PDB entry 6DZP | electron microscopy, 3.42 A resolution | chains A and M of the 34 polymer chains in the assembly

Chain A:
Molecule: 23S rRNA
Organism: Mycobacterium smegmatis str. MC2 155
Sequence (3119 nucleotides; numbered 2 to 3120; the number before each row is that of its first residue):
     2 AAGUGUUUAA GGGCGCAUGG UGGAUGCCUU GGCACUGGGA GCCGAUGAAG GACGUAGGAG
    62 GCUGCGAUAA GCCUCGGGGA GCUGUCAACC GAGCGUUGAU CCGAGGAUGU CCGAAUGGGG
   122 AAACCCGGCA CGAGUGAUGU CGUGUCACCA GGCGCUGAAU AUAUAGGCGU CUGGGGGGAA
   182 CGCGGGGAAG UGAAACAUCU CAGUACCCGU AGGAAGAGAA AACAAAAUGU GAUUCCGUGA
   242 GUAGUGGCGA GCGAAAGCGG AGGAUGGCUA AACCGUAUGC AUGUGAUACC GGGUAGGGGU
   302 UGUGUGUGCG GGGUUGUGGG ACCUAUCUUU CCGGCUCUAC CUGGCUGGAG GGCAGUGAGA
   362 AAAUGUUGUG GUUAGCGGAA AUGGCUUGGG AUGGCCUGCC GUAGACGGUG AGAGCCCGGU
   422 ACGUGAAAAC CCGACGUCUG UCUUGAUGGU GUUCCCGAGU AGCAGCGGGC CCGUGGAAUC
   482 UGCUGUGAAU CUGCCGGGAC CACCCGGUAA GCCUGAAUAC UUCCCAGUGA CCGAUAGCGG
   542 AUUAGUACCG UGAGGGAAUG GUGAAAAGUA CCCCGGGAGG GGAGUGAAAG AGUACCUGAA
   602 ACCGUGCGCU UACAAUCCGU CAGAGCCCUC GACGUGUCGU GGGGUGAUGG CGUGCCUUUU
   662 GAAGAAUGAG CCUGCGAGUC AGGGACAUGU CGCGAGGUUA ACCCGGGUGG GGUAGCCGCA
   722 GCGAAAGCGA GUCUGAAUAG GGCGUAUCCA CACAAGAGUG UGUGGUGUAG UGGUGUGUUC
   782 UGGACCCGAA GCGGAGUGAU CUACCCAUGG CCAGGGUGAA GCGCGGGUAA GACCGCGUGG
   842 AGGCCCGAAC CCACUUAGGU UGAAGACUGA GGGGAUGAGC UGUGGGUAGG GGUGAAAGGC
   902 CAAUCAAACU CCGUGAUAGC UGGUUCUCCC CGAAAUGCAU UUAGGUGCAG CGUCGCAUGU
   962 UUCUUGCCGG AGGUAGAGCU ACUGGAUGGC CGAUGGGCCC CACAGGGUUA CUGACGUCAG
  1022 CCAAACUCCG AAUGCCGGUA AGUCCAAGAG UGCGGCAGUG AGACGGCGGG GGAUAAGCUC
  1082 CGUGCGUCGA GAGGGAAACA GCCCAGAUCG CCGGCUAAGG CCCCUAAGCG UGUGCUAAGU
  1142 GGAAAAGGAU GUGCAGUCGC GAAGACAACC AGGAGGUUGG CUUAGAAGCA GCCACCCUUG
  1202 AAAGAGUGCG UAAUAGCUCA CUGGUCAAGU GAUUGUGCGC CGAUAAUGUA GCGGGGCUCA
  1262 AGCACACCGC CGAAGCCGCG GCAGCCAACG UGUUGGCUGG GUAGGGGAGC GUCCUGCAUC
  1322 CGGUGAAGCC GCCGAGUGAU CGAGUGGUGG AGGGUGUGGG AGUGAGAAUG CAGGCAUGAG
  1382 UAGCGAUUAG GCAAGUGAGA ACCUUGCCCG CCGAAAGACC AAGGGUUCCU GGGCCAGGCC
  1442 AGUCCGCCCA GGGUGAGUCG GGACCUAAGG CGAGGCCGAC AGGCGUAGUC GAUGGACAAC
  1502 GGGUUGAUAU UCCCGUACCC GUGUAUGUGC GUCCAUGAUG AAUCAGCGGU ACUAACCAUC
  1562 CAAAACCACC GUGACCGCAC CUUUCGGGGU GUGGCGUUGG UGGGGCUGCA UGGGACCUUC
  1622 GUUGGUAGUA GUCAAGCGAU GGGGUGACGC AGGAAGGUAG CCGUACCGGU CAGUGGUAAU
  1682 ACCGGGGUAA GCCUGUAGGG AGUCAGAUAG GUAAAUCCGU CUGGCAUAUA UCCUGAGAGG
  1742 UGAUGCAUAG CCGAGUGAGG CGAAUUCGGU GAUCCUAUGC UGCCGAGAAA AGCCUCUAGC
  1802 GAGGACAUAC ACGGCCCGUA CCCCAAACCA ACACAGGUGG UCAGGUAGAG AAUACUAAGG
  1862 CGUACGAGUG AACUAUGGUU AAGGAACUCG GCAAAAUGCC CCCGUAACUU CGGGAGAAGG
  1922 GGGACCCACA UGGCGUGUAA GCCUUUACGG CCCAAGCGUG AGUGGGUGGC ACAAACCAGU
  1982 GAGAAGCGAC UGUUUACUAA AAACACAGGU CCGUGCGAAG UCGCAAGACG AUGUAUACGG
  2042 ACUGACGCCU GCCCGGUGCU GGAAGGUUAA GAGGACCCGU UAACUCCCUU UGGGGGUGAA
  2102 GCGGAGAAUU UAAGCCCCAG UAAACGGCGG UGGUAACUAU AACCAUCCUA AGGUAGCGAA
  2162 AUUCCUUGUC GGGUAAGUUC CGACCUGCAC GAAUGGCGUA ACGACUUCUC AACUGUCUCA
  2222 ACCAUAGACU CGGCGAAAUU GCACUACGAG UAAAGAUGCU CGUUACGCGC GGCAGGACGA
  2282 AAAGACCCCG GGACCUUCAC UACAACUUGG UAUUGGUGCU CGAUACGGUU UGUGUAGGAU
  2342 AGGUGGGAGA CUGUGAAGCU CACACGCCAG UGUGGGUGGA GUCGUUGUUG AAAUACCACU
  2402 CUGAUCGUAU UGGGCCUCUA ACCUCGGACC GUAUAUCCGG UUCAGGGACA GUGCCUGGUG
  2462 GGUAGUUUAA CUGGGGCGGU UGCCUCCUAA AAUGUAACGG AGGCGCCCAA AGGUUCCCUC
  2522 AACCUGGACG GCAAUCAGGU GUUGAGUGUA AGUGCACAAG GGAGCUUGAC UGCGAGACGG
  2582 ACAUGUCGAG CAGGGACGAA AGUCGGGACU AGUGAUCCGG CACCUCUGAG UGGAAGGGGU
  2642 GUCGCUCAAC GGAUAAAAGG UACCCCGGGG AUAACAGGCU GAUCUUCCCC AAGAGUCCAU
  2702 AUCGACGGGA UGGUUUGGCA CCUCGAUGUC GGCUCGUCGC AUCCUGGGGC UGGAGCAGGU
  2762 CCCAAGGGUU GGGCUGUUCG CCCAUUAAAG CGGCACGCGA GCUGGGUUUA GAACGUCGUG
  2822 AGACAGUUCG GUCUCUAUCC GCCGCGCGCG UCAGAAGCUU GAGGAAACCU GUCCCUAGUA
  2882 CGAGAGGACC GGGACGGACG AACCUCUGGU AUACCAGUUG UCCCACCAGG GGCACGGCUG
  2942 GAUAGCCACG UUCGGACAGG AUAACCGCUG AAAGCAUCUA AGCGGGAAAC CUCUUCCAAG
  3002 ACCAGGCUUC UCACCCUCUA GGAGGGAUAA GGCCCCCCGC AGACCACGGG AUUGAUAGAC
  3062 CAGACCUGGA AGCCUAGUAA UAGGUGCAGG GAACUGGCAC UAACCGGCCG AAAACUUAC

Chain M:
Molecule: 50S ribosomal protein L15
Organism: Mycobacterium smegmatis (strain ATCC 700084 / mc(2)155)
Reference sequence: A0QSG8 (A0QSG8_MYCS2); residue numbers follow UniProt; this construct covers 1-147
Amino-acid sequence (147 residues; each row starts with the number of its first residue):
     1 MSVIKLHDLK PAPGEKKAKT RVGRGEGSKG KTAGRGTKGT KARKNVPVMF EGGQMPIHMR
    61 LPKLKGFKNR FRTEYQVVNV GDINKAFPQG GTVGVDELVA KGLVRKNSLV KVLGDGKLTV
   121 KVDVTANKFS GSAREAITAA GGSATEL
Disordered / not traced: 1-2

How chain A and chain M interact:
Residue-residue contacts (145; chain A residue first):
  A195(A) with Phe50(M), base contact; Gly52(M), base contact
  A244(A) with Lys68(M), salt bridge to the phosphate; Arg70(M), sugar contact
  G245(A) with Lys68(M), phosphate contact
  C249(A) with Lys63(M), hydrogen bond to the sugar
  G250(A) with His58(M), phosphate contact
  U658(A) with Lys31(M), salt bridge to the phosphate
  U659(A) with Lys31(M), salt bridge to the phosphate; Thr37(M), phosphate contact; Lys38(M), hydrogen bond to the phosphate
  U660(A) with Lys38(M), salt bridge to the phosphate
  G679(A) with Val22(M), hydrogen bond to the base; Arg24(M), salt bridge to the phosphate; Thr32(M), base contact; Ala33(M), base contact; Arg35(M), hydrogen bond to the base
  U680(A) with Lys19(M), phosphate contact
  C681(A) with Lys19(M), salt bridge to the phosphate
  G690(A) with Gly14(M), hydrogen bond to the sugar; Glu15(M), hydrogen bond to the base
  U691(A) with Ala12(M), sugar contact; Glu15(M), sugar contact
  G697(A) with Lys101(M), phosphate contact
  A715(A) with Lys106(M), sugar contact
  G716(A) with Lys106(M), salt bridge to the phosphate; Asn107(M), phosphate contact
  C718(A) with Arg105(M), base contact
  G719(A) with Arg105(M), hydrogen bond to the base
  C720(A) with Gln76(M), base contact; Leu103(M), base contact; Arg105(M), base contact
  A721(A) with Asn79(M), hydrogen bond to the base; Leu113(M), base contact
  G724(A) with Arg72(M), base contact
  A725(A) with Lys65(M), salt bridge to the phosphate; Gly66(M), sugar contact; Phe67(M), hydrogen bond to the sugar
  A726(A) with Phe67(M), sugar contact
  A727(A) with Asn69(M), sugar contact; Arg72(M), salt bridge to the phosphate
  G728(A) with Arg72(M), hydrogen bond to the base
  C729(A) with Lys111(M), base contact
  G730(A) with Val77(M), base contact; Lys111(M), hydrogen bond to the base; Leu113(M), base contact; Gly131(M), phosphate contact
  A731(A) with Leu113(M), phosphate contact; Gly114(M), hydrogen bond to the phosphate; Asp115(M), base contact; Ser130(M), hydrogen bond to the phosphate; Ser132(M), hydrogen bond to the phosphate
  U769(A) with Lys85(M), base contact
  U775(A) with Lys16(M), sugar contact
  G776(A) with Lys16(M), sugar contact; Lys17(M), sugar contact
  U777(A) with Lys17(M), sugar contact; Lys19(M), phosphate contact
  G778(A) with Lys19(M), phosphate contact; Thr20(M), hydrogen bond to the phosphate
  C781(A) with Asn45(M), hydrogen bond to the phosphate; Val46(M), phosphate contact
  C786(A) with Arg35(M), salt bridge to the phosphate; Ala42(M), base contact
  A919(A) with Lys44(M), salt bridge to the phosphate
  G920(A) with Thr40(M), hydrogen bond to the sugar; Lys44(M), salt bridge to the phosphate
  C921(A) with Gly39(M), phosphate contact; Thr40(M), phosphate contact
  U922(A) with Lys38(M), salt bridge to the phosphate; Arg43(M), salt bridge to the phosphate
  G923(A) with Lys38(M), salt bridge to the phosphate; Arg43(M), salt bridge to the phosphate
  U925(A) with Gly23(M), hydrogen bond to the sugar; Lys31(M), base contact; Thr32(M), base contact
  U926(A) with Gly23(M), phosphate contact; Arg24(M), hydrogen bond to the base; Gly25(M), phosphate contact; Glu26(M), phosphate contact; Gly30(M), phosphate contact; Lys31(M), hydrogen bond to the phosphate
  C927(A) with Arg24(M), base contact
  U928(A) with Gly25(M), phosphate contact; Glu26(M), hydrogen bond to the phosphate; Gly27(M), hydrogen bond to the phosphate
  A940(A) with Gln54(M), hydrogen bond to the sugar
  U941(A) with Gly52(M), sugar contact; Gly53(M), sugar contact
  G946(A) with Thr40(M), hydrogen bond to the sugar; Gly52(M), hydrogen bond to the base
  U947(A) with Thr40(M), phosphate contact; Lys41(M), phosphate contact; Phe50(M), sugar contact; Gly52(M), base contact
  G948(A) with Lys41(M), salt bridge to the phosphate; Phe50(M), sugar contact; Glu51(M), sugar contact; Gln54(M), base contact
  G1059(A) with Gly36(M), phosphate contact; Lys41(M), salt bridge to the phosphate
  U1060(A) with Thr37(M), hydrogen bond to the phosphate
  G1061(A) with Lys41(M), base contact
  A1304(A) with Thr32(M), phosphate contact; Gly36(M), sugar contact
  G1305(A) with Thr32(M), hydrogen bond to the phosphate; Gly34(M), hydrogen bond to the phosphate; Gly36(M), phosphate contact
  G1306(A) with Lys29(M), salt bridge to the phosphate
  G1307(A) with Lys29(M), salt bridge to the phosphate
  G1308(A) with Lys17(M), salt bridge to the phosphate
  G1317(A) with Leu6(M), base contact
  C1318(A) with His7(M), hydrogen bond to the sugar
  A1319(A) with His7(M), sugar contact
  G1357(A) with His7(M), base contact
  U1358(A) with Leu9(M), sugar contact; Lys10(M), phosphate contact
  G1359(A) with Lys10(M), phosphate contact
  G1360(A) with Lys16(M), phosphate contact
  U1364(A) with Arg21(M), base contact; Arg24(M), salt bridge to the phosphate
  G1365(A) with Arg21(M), salt bridge to the phosphate; Arg24(M), salt bridge to the phosphate
  A2582(A) with Gln54(M), base contact
  C2583(A) with Arg60(M), hydrogen bond to the base
  A2584(A) with Arg60(M), sugar contact
  A2616(A) with Met55(M), base contact; Arg60(M), sugar contact
  U2617(A) with Met59(M), hydrogen bond to the sugar; Arg60(M), sugar contact; Leu61(M), phosphate contact; Pro62(M), phosphate contact
  C2618(A) with Pro62(M), phosphate contact; Lys63(M), hydrogen bond to the phosphate
  U2628(A) with Asn69(M), sugar contact
  A2630(A) with Arg70(M), hydrogen bond to the base; Phe71(M), sugar contact
  G2638(A) with Phe67(M), base contact
  G2639(A) with Gly66(M), sugar contact; Phe67(M), sugar contact
  G2640(A) with Lys65(M), phosphate contact; Gly66(M), phosphate contact
  U2641(A) with Lys65(M), salt bridge to the phosphate
  G2652(A) with Gln54(M), base contact; Arg60(M), base contact
Other interface residues (no listed pair), chain A (96 interface residues in all): A251, G252, A678, C692, A696, U714, C723, G768, G774, U780, G924, C929, A1058, C2619, C2627, G2653, A2654
Other interface residues (no listed pair), chain M (80 interface residues in all): Pro11, Pro13, Ser28, Met49, Tyr75, Gly102, Lys128, Phe129

Summary:
96 residues of chain A face 80 of chain M across their interface; the contacts include 33 hydrogen bonds and
25 salt bridges. Polar pairs include G679(A)-Val22(M), G679(A)-Arg35(M) and G690(A)-Glu15(M).
Chain A is 23S rRNA (Mycobacterium smegmatis str. MC2 155) and chain M is 50S ribosomal protein L15
(Mycobacterium smegmatis (strain ATCC 700084 / mc(2)155)); the structure, Cryo-EM Structure of Mycobacterium
smegmatis C(minus) 50S ribosomal subunit, was determined by electron microscopy, deposited together with 6DZI
and 6DZK.
